PDB entry 7K9J | electron microscopy, 3.00 A resolution | chains I and M of the 9 polymer chains in the assembly

[Chain I]
Name: 2H04 heavy chain
From: Mus musculus
Amino-acid sequence (121 residues; each row starts with the number of its first residue):
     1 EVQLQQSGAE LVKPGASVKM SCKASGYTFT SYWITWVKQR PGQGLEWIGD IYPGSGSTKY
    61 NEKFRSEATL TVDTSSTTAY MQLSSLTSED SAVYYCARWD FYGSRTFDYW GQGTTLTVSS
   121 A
Disulfide bonds: C22-C96
Reported in the primary citation:
  - binding site for alpha-L-fucopyranose: Y60 to E62

[Chain M]
Name: 2H04 light chain
From: Mus musculus
Amino-acid sequence (106 residues; each row starts with the number of its first residue):
     1 DIVLTQSPAI LSVSPGERVS FSCRASQNIG TIIHWYQQRT NGSPRLLIKY ASESVSGIPS
    61 RFSGSGSGTD FTLSINSVES EDIADYYCQQ SSSWPLTFGA GTKLEL
Disulfide bonds: C23-C88

[How chain I and chain M interact]
Contacting residue pairs (29; chain I residue first):
  V37(I) - F98(M)  hydrophobic
  G44(I) - Y87(M)
  L45(I) - Q38(M)
  L45(I) - Y87(M)  hydrophobic
  L45(I) - F98(M)
  E46(I) - F98(M)
  W47(I) - W94(M)
  W47(I) - P95(M)  hydrophobic
  W47(I) - L96(M)
  W47(I) - F98(M)
  D50(I) - W94(M)
  K59(I) - W94(M)
  Y95(I) - G42(M)  hydrogen bond (side chain-backbone)
  Y95(I) - S43(M)  hydrogen bond
  W99(I) - W94(M)  hydrophobic
  S104(I) - H34(M)
  S104(I) - Y50(M)  hydrogen bond (backbone-side chain)
  R105(I) - I32(M)
  R105(I) - H34(M)  hydrogen bond (backbone-side chain)
  R105(I) - S91(M)
  T106(I) - H34(M)
  T106(I) - Y36(M)
  F107(I) - Y36(M)  hydrogen bond (backbone-side chain)
  F107(I) - L46(M)
  F107(I) - L96(M)  hydrophobic
  F107(I) - F98(M)  hydrophobic
  D108(I) - L46(M)
  W110(I) - P44(M)  hydrophobic
  W110(I) - R45(M)
Also at the interface, not in a pair above, chain I (17 interface residues in all): Q39, Y109
Also at the interface, not in a pair above, chain M (17 interface residues in all): K49

[Overview]
Chain I and chain M each contribute 17 residues to their interface; the contacts include 5 hydrogen bonds.
Among the polar pairs are Y95(I)-G42(M), Y95(I)-S43(M) and S104(I)-Y50(M). From the paper: a binding site for
alpha-L-fucopyranose at Y60(I).
Here chain I is 2H04 heavy chain and chain M is 2H04 light chain, both from Mus musculus. Entry 7K9J
(SARS-CoV-2 Spike in complex with neutralizing Fab 2H04 (three down conformation)) was determined by electron
microscopy together with 7K9H, 7K9I and 7K9K from the same study.
